Entry 2Z20 (X-ray diffraction, 1.95 A resolution); this record covers chains A and B.

[Chain A (and B)]
Protein: LL-diaminopimelate aminotransferase
From: Arabidopsis thaliana
Notes: EC 2.6.1.83; chain B of this document is another copy of the same molecule, construct and numbering; everything in this record applies to it too
Reference sequence: O81885 (O81885_ARATH); numbering as in UniProt (aligned over 1-426)
Amino-acid sequence (432 residues; numbered 1 to 432; the number before each row is that of its first residue):
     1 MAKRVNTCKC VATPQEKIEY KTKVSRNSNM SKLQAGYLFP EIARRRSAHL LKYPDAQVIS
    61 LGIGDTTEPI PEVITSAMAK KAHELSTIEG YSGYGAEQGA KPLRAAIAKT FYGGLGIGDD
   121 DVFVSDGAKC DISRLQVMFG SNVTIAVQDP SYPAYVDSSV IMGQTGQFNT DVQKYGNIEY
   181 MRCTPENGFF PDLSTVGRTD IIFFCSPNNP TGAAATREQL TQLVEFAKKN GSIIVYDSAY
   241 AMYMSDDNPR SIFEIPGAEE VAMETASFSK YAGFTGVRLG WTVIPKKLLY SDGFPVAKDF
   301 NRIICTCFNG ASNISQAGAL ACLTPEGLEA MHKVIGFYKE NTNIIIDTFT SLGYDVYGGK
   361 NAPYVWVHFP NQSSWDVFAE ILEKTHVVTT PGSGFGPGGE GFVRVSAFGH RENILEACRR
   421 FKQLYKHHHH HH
Unresolved in the structure: 1-18, 431-432 (chain B: 1-18, 428-432)
Sequence notes: expression tag (427-432)
Modified residues: Mse-30, Mse-78, Mse-138, Mse-162, Mse-181, Mse-242, Mse-244, Mse-263, Mse-331 (selenomethionine; parent Met)
Small-molecule neighbours: pyridoxal phosphate (PLP): Gly-127, Ala-128, Lys-129, Tyr-152, Tyr-155, Cys-205, Asn-209, Asp-237, Ala-239, Tyr-240, Ser-267, Ser-269, Lys-270, Arg-278

[How chain A and chain B interact]
Residue-residue contacts (201):
  Glu-19(A) with Leu-289(B)
  Tyr-20(A) with Ala-227(B); Lys-228(B), hydrogen bond (side chain-backbone); Gly-231(B); Glu-260(B); Val-261(B), hydrophobic; Leu-289(B)
  Lys-21(A) with Leu-289(B); Tyr-290(B); Ser-291(B), hydrogen bond (side chain-backbone); Gly-293(B)
  Thr-22(A) with Gly-231(B); Ser-232(B); Ile-233(B); Glu-260(B); Leu-288(B); Leu-289(B), hydrogen bond (side chain-backbone); Tyr-290(B); Ser-291(B)
  Lys-23(A) with Arg-198(B); Asn-230(B); Gly-231(B), hydrogen bond (backbone-backbone); Ser-291(B)
  Val-24(A) with Asp-200(B); Gly-231(B); Ile-233(B), hydrophobic; Tyr-290(B); Ser-291(B), hydrogen bond (backbone-backbone)
  Ser-25(A) with Tyr-290(B); Ser-291(B)
  Arg-26(A) with Tyr-290(B); Asp-292(B); Phe-294(B); Asp-299(B), salt bridge
  Asn-27(A) with Val-137(B), hydrogen bond (side chain-backbone); Mse-138(B), hydrogen bond (side chain-backbone); Phe-139(B); Gly-140(B)
  Mse-30(A) with Asp-299(B); Arg-302(B); Ile-303(B)
  Leu-33(A) with Arg-302(B)
  Ala-35(A) with Arg-302(B), hydrogen bond (backbone-side chain)
  Gly-36(A) with Arg-302(B)
  Tyr-37(A) with Arg-302(B); Cys-305(B)
  Ile-63(A) with Tyr-94(B), hydrophobic
  Asp-65(A) with Gly-93(B); Tyr-94(B), hydrogen bond (side chain-backbone)
  Thr-66(A) with Tyr-91(B), hydrogen bond
  Thr-67(A) with Tyr-91(B)
  Glu-68(A) with Tyr-91(B)
  Pro-69(A) with Leu-85(B); Ser-86(B); Thr-87(B); Ile-88(B); Tyr-91(B), hydrophobic
  Ile-70(A) with Leu-85(B), hydrogen bond (backbone-backbone); Ser-86(B), hydrogen bond (backbone-side chain); Tyr-91(B), hydrophobic
  Pro-71(A) with Ser-86(B)
  Glu-72(A) with Ser-86(B), hydrogen bond (backbone-side chain)
  Thr-75(A) with Ala-82(B); Ser-86(B), hydrogen bond
  Mse-78(A) with Ile-314(B)
  Ala-79(A) with Ala-79(B); Ala-82(B); His-83(B)
  Ala-82(A) with Thr-75(B); Ala-79(B)
  His-83(A) with Ala-79(B)
  Leu-85(A) with Pro-69(B); Ile-70(B), hydrogen bond (backbone-backbone); Thr-75(B); Val-277(B), hydrophobic
  Ser-86(A) with Pro-69(B); Ile-70(B); Glu-72(B); Thr-75(B), hydrogen bond
  Thr-87(A) with Pro-69(B)
  Ile-88(A) with Pro-69(B)
  Tyr-91(A) with Thr-66(B), hydrogen bond; Thr-67(B); Glu-68(B); Pro-69(B), hydrophobic; Ile-70(B), hydrophobic; Gly-273(B), hydrogen bond (side chain-backbone); Thr-275(B)
  Gly-93(A) with Asp-65(B); Thr-275(B); Gly-276(B)
  Tyr-94(A) with Ile-63(B), hydrophobic; Gly-64(B); Asp-65(B), hydrogen bond (backbone-side chain); Lys-270(B), hydrogen bond; Thr-275(B), hydrogen bond (backbone-side chain); Arg-278(B)
  Glu-97(A) with Lys-129(B), salt bridge
  Asp-126(A) with Asp-126(B); Phe-308(B)
  Lys-129(A) with Glu-97(B), salt bridge; Cys-305(B), hydrogen bond (side chain-backbone); Thr-306(B); Phe-308(B), hydrogen bond (side chain-backbone); Asn-309(B), hydrogen bond
  Cys-130(A) with Cys-307(B); Phe-308(B), hydrophobic; Asn-309(B)
  Ser-133(A) with Cys-307(B), hydrogen bond
  Arg-134(A) with Arg-134(B)
  Val-137(A) with Asn-27(B), hydrogen bond (backbone-side chain); Val-137(B), hydrophobic; Ile-161(B), hydrophobic
  Mse-138(A) with Asn-27(B), hydrogen bond (backbone-side chain)
  Phe-139(A) with Asn-27(B)
  Gly-140(A) with Asn-27(B)
  Asp-157(A) with Arg-302(B), salt bridge; Thr-306(B)
  Ile-161(A) with Val-137(B), hydrophobic; Ile-303(B), hydrophobic; Thr-306(B)
  Arg-198(A) with Lys-23(B)
  Asp-200(A) with Val-24(B)
  Ala-227(A) with Tyr-20(B)
  Lys-228(A) with Tyr-20(B), hydrogen bond (backbone-side chain)
  Asn-230(A) with Lys-23(B)
  Gly-231(A) with Tyr-20(B); Thr-22(B); Lys-23(B), hydrogen bond (backbone-backbone); Val-24(B)
  Ser-232(A) with Thr-22(B)
  Ile-233(A) with Thr-22(B); Val-24(B), hydrophobic
  Glu-260(A) with Tyr-20(B); Thr-22(B)
  Val-261(A) with Tyr-20(B), hydrophobic
  Lys-270(A) with Tyr-94(B), hydrogen bond
  Gly-273(A) with Tyr-91(B), hydrogen bond (backbone-side chain)
  Thr-275(A) with Tyr-91(B), hydrogen bond; Gly-93(B); Tyr-94(B), hydrogen bond (side chain-backbone)
  Gly-276(A) with Gly-93(B), hydrogen bond (backbone-backbone); Ser-312(B); Asn-313(B), hydrogen bond (backbone-backbone)
  Val-277(A) with Leu-85(B), hydrophobic; Ser-312(B), hydrogen bond (backbone-side chain); Asn-313(B)
  Arg-278(A) with Tyr-94(B); Asn-309(B); Gly-310(B); Ser-312(B)
  Lys-287(A) with Tyr-20(B)
  Leu-289(A) with Glu-19(B); Tyr-20(B); Thr-22(B), hydrogen bond (backbone-side chain)
  Tyr-290(A) with Lys-21(B); Thr-22(B); Val-24(B); Ser-25(B); Arg-26(B)
  Ser-291(A) with Lys-21(B), hydrogen bond (backbone-side chain); Thr-22(B); Lys-23(B); Val-24(B), hydrogen bond (backbone-backbone); Ser-25(B)
  Phe-294(A) with Arg-26(B)
  Asp-299(A) with Arg-26(B), salt bridge; Mse-30(B)
  Arg-302(A) with Mse-30(B); Leu-33(B); Ala-35(B), hydrogen bond (side chain-backbone); Gly-36(B); Tyr-37(B); Asp-157(B), salt bridge
  Ile-303(A) with Mse-30(B); Ile-161(B), hydrophobic
  Cys-305(A) with Tyr-37(B); Pro-40(B), hydrophobic; Lys-129(B), hydrogen bond (backbone-side chain)
  Thr-306(A) with Tyr-37(B); Lys-129(B); Asp-157(B); Ile-161(B)
  Cys-307(A) with Cys-130(B); Ser-133(B), hydrogen bond
  Phe-308(A) with Asp-126(B); Lys-129(B), hydrogen bond (backbone-side chain); Cys-130(B), hydrophobic
  Asn-309(A) with Lys-129(B), hydrogen bond; Cys-130(B); Arg-278(B)
  Gly-310(A) with Arg-278(B)
  Ser-312(A) with Gly-276(B); Val-277(B), hydrogen bond (side chain-backbone); Arg-278(B)
  Asn-313(A) with Gly-276(B), hydrogen bond (backbone-backbone); Val-277(B)
  Ile-314(A) with Mse-78(B), hydrophobic; Ile-314(B), hydrophobic
  Ser-315(A) with Ser-312(B)
  His-410(A) with Ile-88(B)
Other interface residues (no listed pair), chain A (93 interface residues in all): Pro-40, Gly-64, Val-143, Ala-154, Ser-158, Mse-162, Ile-201, Leu-288, Asp-292, Gly-293, Ala-311
Other interface residues (no listed pair), chain B (93 interface residues in all): Pro-71, Ser-76, Val-143, Ala-154, Mse-162, Lys-229, Lys-287, Ala-311, Ser-315, His-410

[In short]
Chain A and chain B each contribute 93 residues to their interface, with 46 hydrogen bonds and 6 salt bridges.
Polar contacts include Arg-26(A)/Asp-299(B), Glu-97(A)/Lys-129(B) and Asp-157(A)/Arg-302(B). Ligands of chain
A: pyridoxal phosphate.
Chain A and chain B are both LL-diaminopimelate aminotransferase (Arabidopsis thaliana); the structure,
Crystal structure of LL-Diaminopimelate Aminotransferase from Arabidopsis thaliana, was determined by X-ray
diffraction (same publication as 2Z1Z).
